PDB entry 6ZMA | X-ray diffraction, 2.15 A resolution | chains B and C

# Chain B (and C)
Name: tRNA hydroxylase
Organism: Pseudomonas putida
Notes: chain C of this document is another copy of the same molecule, construct and numbering; everything in this record applies to it too
UniProt: A0A179QS89 (A0A179QS89_PSEPU); residues 1-205 here = UniProt positions 1-205
Amino-acid sequence (205 residues; each row starts with the number of its first residue):
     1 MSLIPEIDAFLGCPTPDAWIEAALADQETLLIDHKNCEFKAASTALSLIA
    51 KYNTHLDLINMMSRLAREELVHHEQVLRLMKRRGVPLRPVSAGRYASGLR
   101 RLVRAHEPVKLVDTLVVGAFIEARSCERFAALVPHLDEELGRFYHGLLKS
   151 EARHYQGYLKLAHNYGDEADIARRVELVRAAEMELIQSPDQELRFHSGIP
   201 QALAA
Not modelled in the structure: 1-2, 202-205 (chain C: 1, 201-205)
Metal / ion sites: Ca2+: Asp-8, Leu-11 (shared with Asp-8(C), Leu-11(C) of chain C); Fe ion site 1: Glu-38, Glu-69, His-72 (together with 2-amino-2-hydroxymethyl-propane-1,3-diol); Fe ion site 2: Glu-69, Glu-122, Glu-151, His-154 (together with 2-amino-2-hydroxymethyl-propane-1,3-diol)
Residues lining bound ligands:
  - krypton (KR), molecule 1: Gln-27, Leu-30, Leu-31, Leu-136, Leu-140, Tyr-144
  - krypton (KR), molecule 2: His-34, Cys-37, Phe-129, Phe-195, His-196
What the authors report for this chain:
  - binding site for krypton: Gln-27, Leu-30, Leu-31, His-34, Phe-129, Leu-136, Leu-140, Tyr-144, Phe-195
  - Fe ion coordination: Glu-69, His-154
  - mutagenesis - K40D, K40D/R100E, R100E: abolished catalytic activity
  - mutagenesis - K40D, R100E: unchanged stability

# How chain B and chain C interact
Pairs across the interface (39):
  Phe-39(B) with Leu-46(C); Ile-49(C), hydrophobic; Ala-50(C), hydrophobic
  Leu-46(B) with Phe-39(C); Ser-43(C); Leu-46(C), hydrophobic; Leu-70(C), hydrophobic
  Ile-49(B) with Phe-39(C), hydrophobic
  Ala-50(B) with Phe-39(C), hydrophobic
  Thr-54(B) with Leu-87(C)
  Leu-56(B) with Lys-81(C); Leu-87(C), hydrophobic
  Ile-59(B) with His-73(C); Leu-77(C), hydrophobic
  Asn-60(B) with Leu-77(C)
  Ser-63(B) with Leu-70(C); His-73(C), hydrogen bond; Glu-74(C), hydrogen bond
  Arg-64(B) with Glu-74(C), salt bridge
  Ala-66(B) with Leu-70(C), hydrophobic
  Arg-67(B) with Arg-67(C); Leu-70(C); Val-71(C); Glu-74(C), salt bridge
  Leu-70(B) with Leu-46(C), hydrophobic; Ser-63(C); Ala-66(C), hydrophobic; Arg-67(C)
  Val-71(B) with Arg-67(C)
  His-73(B) with Ile-59(C); Ser-63(C), hydrogen bond
  Glu-74(B) with Ser-63(C), hydrogen bond; Arg-64(C), salt bridge; Arg-67(C), salt bridge
  Leu-77(B) with Ile-59(C), hydrophobic; Asn-60(C)
  Leu-87(B) with Asn-53(C); Thr-54(C); Ile-59(C), hydrophobic
Also at the interface, not in a pair above, chain B (21 interface residues in all): Ala-42, Ser-43, Asn-53
Also at the interface, not in a pair above, chain C (23 interface residues in all): Ala-42, Leu-56, Arg-88

# Overview
Chain B and chain C form an interface of 21 and 23 residues respectively, with 4 hydrogen bonds and 4 salt
bridges. Polar contacts include Arg-64(B)/Glu-74(C), Arg-67(B)/Glu-74(C) and Ser-63(B)/His-73(C). From the
paper: a binding site for krypton at Gln-27(B), Leu-30(B) and Leu-31(B) among others; K40D, K40D/R100E and
R100E of chain B abolish catalytic activity.
Both chains are tRNA hydroxylase (Pseudomonas putida). Entry 6ZMA (Structure of the tRNA-Monooxygenase enzyme
MiaE frozen under 140 bar of krypton using the soak and ...) was determined by X-ray diffraction, deposited
together with 6ZMB and 6ZMC.
